PDB entry 1YFN | X-ray diffraction, 1.80 A resolution | chains A and B of the 4 polymer chains in the assembly

Chain A (and B):
Name: Stringent starvation protein B
Organism: Escherichia coli
Notes: fragment: SspB peptide-binding domain; chain B of this document is another copy of the same molecule, construct and numbering; everything in this record applies to it too
UniProtKB: P0AFZ3 (SSPB_ECOLI); residues 1-118 here = UniProt positions 1-118
Sequence (118 residues; each row starts with the number of its first residue):
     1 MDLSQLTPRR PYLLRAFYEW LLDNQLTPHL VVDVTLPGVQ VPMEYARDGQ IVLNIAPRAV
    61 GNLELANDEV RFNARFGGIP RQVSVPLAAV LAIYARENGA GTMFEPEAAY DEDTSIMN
Unresolved in the structure: 1-2, 112-118 (chain B: 1-4, 112-118)
Curated features (UniProtKB/Swiss-Prot):
  - region: Asn73 to Ala95 (Binds SspB)
  - mutagenesis: Val52 (V52D/M/Q: No folded protein; V52I: 2.5-fold reduction in binding of RseA, no effect on ssrA-tag binding), Ala59 (A59T: 10-fold reduction in binding of ssrA tag and RseA), Ala74 (A74Q: Severe reduction in binding of ssrA tag (40-fold) and RseA (100-fold))

Chain A / chain B interface:
Pairs across the interface (28):
  Leu6(A) - Asn24(B)
  Leu6(A) - Leu26(B)  hydrophobic
  Leu6(A) - Ala100(B)  hydrophobic
  Thr7(A) - Trp20(B)  hydrogen bond (backbone-side chain)
  Thr7(A) - Asn24(B)  hydrogen bond (backbone-side chain)
  Pro8(A) - Trp20(B)
  Arg9(A) - Phe17(B)
  Arg9(A) - Trp20(B)
  Tyr12(A) - Ala16(B)
  Tyr12(A) - Glu19(B)
  Tyr12(A) - Trp20(B)
  Tyr12(A) - Asp23(B)  hydrogen bond
  Leu13(A) - Leu13(B)  hydrophobic
  Leu13(A) - Phe17(B)  hydrophobic
  Ala16(A) - Tyr12(B)
  Ala16(A) - Ala16(B)  hydrophobic
  Phe17(A) - Arg9(B)
  Phe17(A) - Leu13(B)  hydrophobic
  Glu19(A) - Tyr12(B)
  Trp20(A) - Thr7(B)  hydrogen bond (side chain-backbone)
  Trp20(A) - Pro8(B)  hydrogen bond (side chain-backbone)
  Trp20(A) - Arg9(B)
  Trp20(A) - Tyr12(B)
  Asp23(A) - Tyr12(B)  hydrogen bond
  Asn24(A) - Leu6(B)
  Asn24(A) - Thr7(B)  hydrogen bond (side chain-backbone)
  Ala100(A) - Leu6(B)  hydrophobic
  Gly101(A) - Arg9(B)  hydrogen bond (backbone-side chain)
Other interface residues (no listed pair), chain A (17 interface residues in all): Gln5, Leu26, Asn98
Other interface residues (no listed pair), chain B (15 interface residues in all): Gln5

Overview:
The interface between chain A and chain B involves 17 residues on one side and 15 on the other; the contacts
include 8 hydrogen bonds. Polar pairs include Thr7(A)-Trp20(B), Thr7(A)-Asn24(B) and Tyr12(A)-Asp23(B). From
UniProt: 3 mutagenesis sites on chain A.
Both chains are Stringent starvation protein B (Escherichia coli). Entry 1YFN (Versatile modes of peptide
recognition by the AAA+ adaptor protein SspB- the crystal structure of a ...) was determined by X-ray
diffraction.
